3EJ7 - chains B and E of the 6 polymer chains in the assembly; structure by X-ray diffraction, 1.90 A resolution.

# Chain B
Molecule: Beta-subunit of trans-3-chloroacrylic acid dehalogenase
Organism: Pseudomonas pavonaceae
UniProtKB: Q9EV84 (Q9EV84_PSEPV); residues 1-70 here correspond to UniProt positions 2-71 (UniProt number = residue number + 1)
Sequence (70 residues; each row starts with the number of its first residue):
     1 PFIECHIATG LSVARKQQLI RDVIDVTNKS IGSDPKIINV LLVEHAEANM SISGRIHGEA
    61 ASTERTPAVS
Disordered / not traced: 58-70
What the authors report for this chain:
  - catalytic residues: Pro1 (citing earlier work)

# Chain E
Molecule: Alpha-subunit of trans-3-chloroacrylic acid dehalogenase
Organism: Pseudomonas pavonaceae
UniProtKB: Q9EV85 (Q9EV85_PSEPV); residues 0-75 here correspond to UniProt positions 1-76 (UniProt number = residue number + 1)
Sequence (76 residues; each row starts with the number of its first residue; numbering starts at 0):
     0 MPMISCDMAY GRTDEQKRAL SAGLLRVISE ATGEPRENIF FVIREGSGIN FVEHGEHLPD
    60 YVPGNANDKA LIAKLK
Disordered / not traced: 0, 59-75
Construct notes: engineered mutation Ala8 (Arg9 in Q9EV85)
What the authors report for this chain:
  - mutagenesis - R8A: decreased catalytic activity (citing earlier work)

# Interface between chain B and chain E
Pairs across the interface - 44 pairs, chain B then chain E:
  Pro1(B) with Asp6(E); Met7(E), hydrophobic; Glu52(E)
  Phe2(B) with Ser4(E); Cys5(E); Asp6(E), hydrogen bond (backbone-backbone)
  Ile3(B) with Ile3(E), hydrophobic; Ser4(E)
  Glu4(B) with Met2(E); Ile3(E); Ser4(E), hydrogen bond (backbone-backbone)
  Cys5(B) with Met2(E); Ile27(E), hydrophobic
  His6(B) with Pro1(E); Met2(E), hydrogen bond (backbone-backbone)
  Ile7(B) with Thr31(E)
  Leu11(B) with Ala30(E)
  Arg15(B) with Glu29(E), salt bridge; Ala30(E)
  Leu19(B) with Val26(E), hydrophobic; Ile27(E), hydrophobic; Ala30(E), hydrophobic
  Val23(B) with Ile27(E), hydrophobic
  Val26(B) with Leu23(E), hydrophobic; Arg25(E); Val26(E), hydrophobic
  Thr27(B) with Leu19(E); Leu23(E)
  Ser30(B) with Gln15(E); Ala18(E); Leu19(E)
  Ile31(B) with Met7(E), hydrophobic; Arg11(E); Gln15(E); Leu19(E), hydrophobic
  Ser33(B) with Arg11(E)
  Lys36(B) with His53(E), hydrogen bond (backbone-side chain)
  Ile37(B) with Glu52(E); His53(E)
  Ser51(B) with Met2(E)
  Ile52(B) with Pro1(E); Met2(E), hydrophobic; Asn37(E)
  Arg55(B) with Asn37(E), hydrogen bond
Also at the interface, not in a pair above, chain B (24 interface residues in all): Asp22, Met50, Ser53
Also at the interface, not in a pair above, chain E (23 interface residues in all): Gly22, Glu36

# In short
24 residues of chain B and 23 residues of chain E are in contact; the contacts include 5 hydrogen bonds and 1
salt bridge. Polar contacts include Arg15(B)-Glu29(E), Lys36(B)-His53(E) and Arg55(B)-Asn37(E). From the
paper: the catalytic residue Pro1(B); R8A of chain E reduces catalytic activity.
Chain B is Beta-subunit of trans-3-chloroacrylic acid dehalogenase and chain E is Alpha-subunit of
trans-3-chloroacrylic acid dehalogenase, both from Pseudomonas pavonaceae; the structure, Structural and
mechanistic analysis of trans-3-chloroacrylic acid dehalogenase activity, was determined by X-ray diffraction
(same publication as 3EJ3 and 3EJ9).
